Entry 4QO0 (X-ray diffraction, 2.90 A resolution); this record covers chains A and F.

# Chain A
Name: Rhomboid protease GlpG
From: Escherichia coli
Notes: EC 3.4.21.105; fragment: Rhomboid protease GlpG
UniProtKB: U6NA71 (U6NA71_ECOLI); residue numbers follow UniProt; this construct covers 87-276
Amino-acid sequence (200 residues; numbered 87 to 286; the number before each row is that of its first residue):
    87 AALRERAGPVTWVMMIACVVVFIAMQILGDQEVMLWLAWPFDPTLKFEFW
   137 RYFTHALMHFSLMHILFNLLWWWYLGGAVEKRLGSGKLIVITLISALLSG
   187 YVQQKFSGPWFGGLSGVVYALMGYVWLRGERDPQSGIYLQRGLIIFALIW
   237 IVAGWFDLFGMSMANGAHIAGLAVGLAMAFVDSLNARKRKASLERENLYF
Disordered / not traced: 87-89, 272-286
Construct notes: expression tag (277-286)
What the authors report for this chain:
  - binding site for Ace-phe-ala-thr-ala-0QE (chain F): M120
  - catalytic residues: N154, S201 (from molecular simulation)
  - catalytic residues: H254
  - mutagenesis - S201A, H254A: abolished binding to Ac-IAAA-cmk
  - specificity-determining residues: F146
  - mutagenesis - F146A, F146I: decreased catalytic activity on smaller residues in P4 position
  - mutagenesis - F146A, F146I: increased catalytic activity on larger hydrophobic side chains in P4

# Chain F
Name: Ace-phe-ala-thr-ala-0QE
Amino-acid sequence (6 residues; row label = number of the first residue in the row):
     1 XFATAX
Modified residues: ACE (acetyl group) at position 1; 0QE (chloromethane) at position 6

# How chain A and chain F interact
Pairs across the interface - 21 pairs, chain A then chain F:
  M120(A) - F2(F)  hydrophobic
  F146(A) - F2(F)  hydrophobic
  F146(A) - A3(F)
  N154(A) - A5(F)
  W196(A) - F2(F)  hydrophobic
  W196(A) - A3(F)  hydrogen bond (backbone-backbone)
  F197(A) - A3(F)
  G198(A) - A3(F)  hydrogen bond (backbone-backbone)
  G198(A) - T4(F)
  G198(A) - A5(F)  hydrogen bond (backbone-backbone)
  S201(A) - A5(F)  covalent bond
  S201(A) - 0QE_6(F)
  S248(A) - F2(F)
  S248(A) - A3(F)
  S248(A) - T4(F)  hydrogen bond (backbone-backbone)
  M249(A) - T4(F)
  A250(A) - T4(F)  hydrogen bond (backbone-backbone)
  A250(A) - A5(F)  hydrophobic
  H254(A) - T4(F)
  H254(A) - A5(F)
  H254(A) - 0QE_6(F)  covalent bond
Other interface residues (no listed pair), chain A (18 interface residues in all): D116, Q117, H150, G199, G202, M247, A253
The authors on this interface:
  - residue pairs: M120(A)-F2(F) (hydrophobic contact)

# In short
The interface between chain A and chain F involves 18 residues on one side and 5 on the other, with 2 covalent
bonds and 5 hydrogen bonds. Backbone hydrogen bonds pair W196(A)-A3(F), G198(A)-A3(F) and G198(A)-A5(F). The
paper describes a hydrophobic contact between M120(A) and F2(F). The paper reports catalytic residues N154(A),
S201(A) and H254(A); S201A and H254A of chain A abolish binding to Ac-IAAA-cmk; 4 substitutions were tested in
all.
Chain A is Rhomboid protease GlpG (Escherichia coli) and chain F is Ace-phe-ala-thr-ala-0QE; the structure,
Crystal structure of rhomboid intramembrane protease GlpG in complex with peptide derived inhibitor
Ac-FATA-cmk, was determined by X-ray diffraction together with 4QNZ and 4QO2 from the same study.
